6QCT - chains A and B of the 6 polymer chains in the assembly; structure by electron microscopy, 3.20 A resolution.

# Chain A
Name: Polymerase acidic protein
From: Influenza B virus (B/Memphis/13/2003)
Notes: EC 3.1.-.-
UniProt: Q5V8Z9 (Q5V8Z9_9INFB); residues 1-726 here = UniProt positions 1-726
Chain sequence (751 residues; numbered -13 to 737; the number before each row is that of its first residue; numbers below 1 keep their minus sign (Gly-13 is residue -13)):
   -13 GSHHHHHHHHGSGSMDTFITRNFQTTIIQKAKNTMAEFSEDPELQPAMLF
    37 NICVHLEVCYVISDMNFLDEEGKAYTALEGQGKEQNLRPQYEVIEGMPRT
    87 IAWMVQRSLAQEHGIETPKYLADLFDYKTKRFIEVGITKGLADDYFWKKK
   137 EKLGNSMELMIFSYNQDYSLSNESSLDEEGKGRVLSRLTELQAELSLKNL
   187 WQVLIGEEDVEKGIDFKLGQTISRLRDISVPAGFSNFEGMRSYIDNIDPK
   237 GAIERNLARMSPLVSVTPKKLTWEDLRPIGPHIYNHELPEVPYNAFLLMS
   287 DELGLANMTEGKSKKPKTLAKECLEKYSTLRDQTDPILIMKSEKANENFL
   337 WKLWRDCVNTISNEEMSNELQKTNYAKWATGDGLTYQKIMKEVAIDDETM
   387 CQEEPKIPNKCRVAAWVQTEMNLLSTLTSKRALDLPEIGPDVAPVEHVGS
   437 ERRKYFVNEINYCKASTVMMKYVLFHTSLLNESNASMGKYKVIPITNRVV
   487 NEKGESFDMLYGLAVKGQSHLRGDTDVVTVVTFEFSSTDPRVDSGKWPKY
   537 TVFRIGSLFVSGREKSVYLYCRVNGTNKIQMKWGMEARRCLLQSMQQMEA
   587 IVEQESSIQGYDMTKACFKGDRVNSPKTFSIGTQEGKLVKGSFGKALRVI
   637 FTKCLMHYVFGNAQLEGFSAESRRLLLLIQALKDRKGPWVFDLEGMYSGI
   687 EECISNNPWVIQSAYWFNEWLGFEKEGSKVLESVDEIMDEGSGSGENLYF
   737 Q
Not modelled in the structure: -13 to 0, 723-737
Construct notes: expression tag (-13 to 0, 727-737)
Bound ions: Mg2+: Glu81, Asp109
From the paper describing this entry:
  - binding site for 5 end: His506

# Chain B
Name: RNA-directed RNA polymerase catalytic subunit
From: Influenza B virus
Notes: EC 2.7.7.48
UniProt: Q5V8Y6 (Q5V8Y6_9INFB); residues 1-752 here = UniProt positions 1-752
Chain sequence (772 residues; numbered -8 to 763; the number before each row is that of its first residue; numbers below 1 keep their minus sign (Gly-8 is residue -8)):
    -8 GSGSGSGSGMNINPYFLFIDVPIQAAISTTFPYTGVPPYSHGTGTGYTID
    42 TVIRTHEYSNKGKQYISDVTGCTMVDPTNGPLPEDNEPSAYAQLDCVLEA
    92 LDRMDEEHPGLFQAASQNAMETLMVTTVDKLTQGRQTFDWTVCRNQPAAT
   142 ALNTTITSFRLNDLNGADKGGLIPFCQDIIDSLDRPEMTFFSVKNIKKKL
   192 PAKNRKGFLIKRIPMKVKDKITKVEYIKRALSLNTMTKDAERGKLKRRAI
   242 ATAGIQIRGFVLVVENLAKNICENLEQSGLPVGGNEKKAKLSNAVAKMLS
   292 NCPPGGISMTVTGDNTKWNECLNPRIFLAMTERITRDSPIWFRDFCSIAP
   342 VLFSNKIARLGKGFMITSKTKRLKAQIPCPDLFSIPLERYNEETRAKLKK
   392 LKPFFNEEGTASLSPGMMMGMFNMLSTVLGVAALGIKNIGNKEYLWDGLQ
   442 SSDDFALFVNAKDEETCMEGINDFYRTCKLLGINMSKKKSYCNETGMFEF
   492 TSMFYRDGFVSNFAMELPSFGVAGVNESADMAIGMTIIKNNMINNGMGPA
   542 TAQTAIQLFIADYRYTYKCHRGDSKVEGKRMKIIKELWENTKGRDGLLVA
   592 DGGPNIYNLRNLHIPEIVLKYNLMDPEYKGRLLHPQNPFVGHLSIEGIKE
   642 ADITPAHGPVKKMDYDAVSGTHSWRTKRNRSILNTDQRNMILEEQCYAKC
   692 CNLFEACFNSASYRKPVGQHSMLEAMAHRLRMDARLDYESGRMSKDDFEK
   742 AMAHLGEIGYIGSGSGENLYFQ
Not modelled in the structure: -8 to -1, 638-652, 750-763
Construct notes: expression tag (-8 to 0, 753-763)
Bound ions: Mg2+: Gly304, Asp445
From the paper describing this entry:
  - conformationally variable residues (loop rearrangement, order/disorder transition): Val631 to Ser660, Thr667 to Met681
  - binding site for 3 end: Gln127 to Asn136, Met227 to Lys229, Ile241 to Arg249, Leu271 to Gly274, Met412 to Met415, Thr527 to Asn531
  - binding site for capped RNA: Gln124 to Arg126, Lys706
  - Mg2+ coordination: Gly304, Asp445
  - binding site for 5 end: Leu200
  - catalytic residues: Asp305, Asp444, Asp445 (proposed by the authors, not directly observed)

# How chain A and chain B interact
Residue-residue contacts - 352 pairs, chain A then chain B:
  Glu56(A) - Lys736(B)  salt bridge
  Leu73(A) - Glu740(B)
  Arg74(A) - Arg726(B)
  Arg74(A) - Tyr729(B)
  Arg74(A) - Glu730(B)  salt bridge
  Pro75(A) - Arg726(B)  hydrogen bond (backbone-side chain)
  Glu78(A) - Arg722(B)  salt bridge
  Glu78(A) - Met723(B)
  Met83(A) - His719(B)  hydrogen bond
  Pro84(A) - His711(B)
  Thr86(A) - Val708(B)
  Thr86(A) - His711(B)
  Ile87(A) - His711(B)
  Ile87(A) - Glu715(B)
  Ile87(A) - His719(B)
  Met90(A) - Arg720(B)
  Val91(A) - Met723(B)  hydrophobic
  Ser94(A) - Leu727(B)
  Leu95(A) - Met723(B)  hydrophobic
  Leu95(A) - Leu727(B)  hydrophobic
  Glu98(A) - Leu727(B)
  Glu98(A) - Ser731(B)
  Glu98(A) - Arg733(B)  salt bridge
  Tyr113(A) - Arg726(B)
  Ile200(A) - Ile164(B)  hydrophobic
  Ile200(A) - Trp332(B)  hydrophobic
  Phe202(A) - Gln168(B)
  Phe202(A) - Ile171(B)  hydrophobic
  Phe202(A) - Trp332(B)
  Phe202(A) - Phe336(B)  hydrophobic
  Phe202(A) - Ile339(B)  hydrophobic
  Lys203(A) - Gln168(B)  hydrogen bond (backbone-side chain)
  Lys203(A) - Ile171(B)
  Leu204(A) - Ile171(B)  hydrophobic
  Leu204(A) - Asp335(B)
  Leu204(A) - Ile339(B)  hydrophobic
  Gly205(A) - Asp175(B)
  Gln206(A) - Asp175(B)  hydrogen bond (backbone-side chain)
  Thr207(A) - Val60(B)
  Thr207(A) - Leu174(B)  hydrogen bond (side chain-backbone)
  Thr207(A) - Asp175(B)  hydrogen bond
  Thr207(A) - Lys214(B)
  Ile208(A) - Val342(B)  hydrophobic
  Arg210(A) - Asp59(B)  salt bridge
  Arg210(A) - Val60(B)
  Leu211(A) - Val60(B)  hydrophobic
  Leu211(A) - Val342(B)
  Leu211(A) - Asn346(B)
  Arg212(A) - Asp335(B)  salt bridge
  Arg212(A) - Ser338(B)  hydrogen bond
  Arg212(A) - Val342(B)
  Ile214(A) - Tyr56(B)  hydrogen bond (backbone-side chain)
  Ile214(A) - Ser58(B)
  Ile214(A) - Arg316(B)
  Ile214(A) - Asn346(B)
  Ser215(A) - Leu319(B)
  Ser215(A) - Ser345(B)
  Ser215(A) - Asn346(B)  hydrogen bond
  Val216(A) - Asp67(B)
  Val216(A) - Arg316(B)
  Pro217(A) - Asp67(B)
  Pro217(A) - Thr69(B)
  Pro217(A) - Asn70(B)
  Pro217(A) - Arg316(B)
  Ala218(A) - Asp67(B)
  Ala218(A) - Thr69(B)  hydrogen bond (backbone-backbone)
  Ala218(A) - Asn70(B)  hydrogen bond (backbone-side chain)
  Phe220(A) - Asn70(B)
  Phe220(A) - Leu85(B)  hydrophobic
  Phe223(A) - Leu319(B)  hydrophobic
  Phe223(A) - Glu323(B)
  Met226(A) - Leu319(B)  hydrophobic
  Met226(A) - Ala320(B)  hydrophobic
  Arg227(A) - Glu323(B)  salt bridge
  Arg227(A) - Arg334(B)
  Arg227(A) - Asp335(B)  salt bridge
  Tyr229(A) - Asp86(B)  hydrogen bond
  Ile230(A) - Glu323(B)
  Ile230(A) - Arg324(B)
  Asp231(A) - Arg327(B)
  Asp231(A) - Arg334(B)  salt bridge
  Asp234(A) - Asp93(B)
  Pro235(A) - Asp86(B)
  Pro235(A) - Leu89(B)
  Pro235(A) - Glu90(B)
  Pro235(A) - Asp93(B)
  Lys236(A) - Glu97(B)  salt bridge
  Gly237(A) - Glu90(B)  hydrogen bond (backbone-side chain)
  Ala238(A) - Asp86(B)
  Ala238(A) - Cys87(B)
  Ala238(A) - Glu90(B)  hydrogen bond (backbone-side chain)
  Ile239(A) - Cys87(B)
  Ile239(A) - Glu90(B)  hydrogen bond (backbone-side chain)
  Ile239(A) - Ile427(B)  hydrophobic
  Ile239(A) - Ile430(B)  hydrophobic
  Glu240(A) - Glu90(B)
  Glu240(A) - Gly431(B)
  Asn242(A) - Leu73(B)
  Asn242(A) - Cys87(B)  hydrogen bond
  Asn242(A) - Leu471(B)
  Leu243(A) - Ile430(B)  hydrophobic
  Leu243(A) - Arg467(B)
  Leu243(A) - Leu471(B)  hydrophobic
  Arg245(A) - Leu73(B)
  Met246(A) - Leu73(B)  hydrophobic
  Met246(A) - Pro74(B)  hydrophobic
  Met246(A) - Arg467(B)
  Met246(A) - Leu471(B)  hydrophobic
  Ser247(A) - Arg467(B)  hydrogen bond (backbone-side chain)
  Pro248(A) - Arg467(B)
  Leu249(A) - Glu75(B)
  Leu249(A) - Asn77(B)
  Val250(A) - Pro74(B)
  Val250(A) - Glu75(B)
  Val250(A) - Asp76(B)
  Val250(A) - Asn77(B)
  Val250(A) - Arg467(B)  hydrogen bond (backbone-side chain)
  Val250(A) - Lys470(B)
  Ser251(A) - Asn77(B)  hydrogen bond (backbone-side chain)
  Ser251(A) - Asn463(B)
  Ser251(A) - Tyr466(B)
  Ser251(A) - Lys478(B)
  Val252(A) - Asn463(B)  hydrogen bond (backbone-side chain)
  Val252(A) - Tyr466(B)
  Val252(A) - Lys478(B)  hydrogen bond (backbone-side chain)
  Thr253(A) - Lys478(B)  hydrogen bond
  Pro254(A) - Met459(B)  hydrophobic
  Lys256(A) - Glu455(B)  salt bridge
  Gly297(A) - Lys566(B)
  Ser299(A) - Lys566(B)
  Ser299(A) - Val567(B)
  Ser299(A) - Glu568(B)
  Lys300(A) - Glu568(B)
  Leu370(A) - Arg363(B)  hydrogen bond (backbone-side chain)
  Tyr372(A) - Thr358(B)
  Tyr372(A) - Lys360(B)
  Tyr372(A) - Arg363(B)
  Tyr372(A) - Leu364(B)
  Tyr372(A) - Lys365(B)
  Gln373(A) - Arg196(B)
  Gln373(A) - Lys197(B)
  Gln373(A) - Arg363(B)  hydrogen bond (backbone-backbone)
  Gln373(A) - Leu364(B)
  Gln373(A) - Lys365(B)  hydrogen bond (backbone-backbone)
  Lys374(A) - Lys197(B)  hydrogen bond (backbone-side chain)
  Lys374(A) - Met356(B)
  Lys374(A) - Lys365(B)
  Ile375(A) - Leu364(B)  hydrophobic
  Ile375(A) - Lys365(B)  hydrogen bond (backbone-backbone)
  Ile375(A) - Ala366(B)
  Lys377(A) - Asp372(B)  salt bridge
  Ala380(A) - Ile357(B)
  Ala380(A) - Ala366(B)  hydrophobic
  Ala380(A) - Arg380(B)  hydrogen bond (backbone-side chain)
  Ile381(A) - Ile376(B)  hydrophobic
  Ile381(A) - Arg380(B)  hydrogen bond (backbone-side chain)
  Asp383(A) - Arg380(B)  hydrogen bond (backbone-side chain)
  Glu384(A) - Arg380(B)
  Thr385(A) - Ser359(B)
  Met386(A) - Ile357(B)
  Met386(A) - Thr358(B)
  Met386(A) - Ser359(B)
  Met386(A) - Leu364(B)
  Met386(A) - Lys365(B)
  Met386(A) - Arg380(B)  hydrogen bond (backbone-side chain)
  Cys387(A) - Ile357(B)
  Cys387(A) - Thr358(B)  hydrogen bond (backbone-backbone)
  Gln388(A) - Phe355(B)
  Gln388(A) - Met356(B)
  Gln388(A) - Ile357(B)
  Gln388(A) - Arg380(B)  hydrogen bond (backbone-backbone)
  Gln388(A) - Tyr381(B)
  Gln388(A) - Asn382(B)  hydrogen bond
  Gln388(A) - Thr385(B)  hydrogen bond
  Glu389(A) - Thr358(B)
  Glu389(A) - Lys360(B)
  Glu389(A) - Asn382(B)  hydrogen bond (backbone-side chain)
  Glu390(A) - Asn382(B)
  Glu390(A) - Glu383(B)
  Pro391(A) - Asn382(B)
  Gln404(A) - Asn2(B)
  Gln404(A) - Ile3(B)  hydrogen bond (side chain-backbone)
  Met407(A) - Ile3(B)  hydrophobic
  Asn408(A) - Met1(B)  hydrogen bond (side chain-backbone)
  Asn408(A) - Asn2(B)  hydrogen bond
  Asn408(A) - Ile3(B)  hydrogen bond (side chain-backbone)
  Ser411(A) - Ile3(B)
  Asp420(A) - Tyr556(B)
  Leu421(A) - Gln548(B)
  Leu421(A) - Leu549(B)  hydrophobic
  Pro422(A) - Gln548(B)  hydrogen bond (backbone-side chain)
  Pro422(A) - Ile551(B)  hydrophobic
  Pro422(A) - Ala552(B)
  Pro422(A) - Arg555(B)
  Glu423(A) - Arg555(B)  salt bridge
  Glu423(A) - Arg562(B)
  Glu423(A) - Pro595(B)
  Glu423(A) - Asn596(B)  hydrogen bond (side chain-backbone)
  Ile424(A) - Gln544(B)
  Ile424(A) - Ile547(B)  hydrophobic
  Ile424(A) - Asn596(B)
  Ile424(A) - Tyr598(B)
  Ile424(A) - Asn599(B)
  Gly425(A) - Asn596(B)
  Gly425(A) - Ile597(B)
  Gly425(A) - Tyr598(B)  hydrogen bond (backbone-backbone)
  Gly425(A) - Asn599(B)  hydrogen bond (backbone-side chain)
  Pro426(A) - Asn599(B)  hydrogen bond (backbone-side chain)
  Pro426(A) - Arg601(B)  hydrogen bond (backbone-side chain)
  Asp427(A) - Gln544(B)
  Asp427(A) - Asn599(B)  hydrogen bond
  Val428(A) - Arg601(B)
  Glu432(A) - Gln544(B)
  Glu432(A) - Asn599(B)
  Glu432(A) - Leu600(B)  hydrogen bond (side chain-backbone)
  Glu432(A) - Arg601(B)  salt bridge
  Gly435(A) - Ala541(B)
  Gly435(A) - Gln544(B)
  Ser436(A) - Gln544(B)  hydrogen bond (backbone-side chain)
  Arg438(A) - Pro540(B)
  Arg438(A) - Ala541(B)
  Arg439(A) - Ala541(B)
  Arg439(A) - Gln544(B)
  Arg439(A) - Thr545(B)
  Arg439(A) - Gln548(B)  hydrogen bond
  Arg508(A) - Leu674(B)
  Thr511(A) - His32(B)
  Ile565(A) - Val27(B)  hydrophobic
  Ile565(A) - Tyr30(B)  hydrophobic
  Gln566(A) - Val27(B)
  Trp569(A) - Tyr24(B)
  Trp569(A) - Thr25(B)
  Trp569(A) - Gly26(B)
  Trp569(A) - Pro28(B)
  Trp569(A) - Arg233(B)
  Trp569(A) - Pro509(B)  hydrophobic
  Met571(A) - Asp553(B)
  Glu572(A) - Gly512(B)
  Glu572(A) - Asp553(B)
  Arg574(A) - Leu549(B)
  Arg574(A) - Tyr556(B)
  Arg575(A) - Leu508(B)
  Arg575(A) - Pro509(B)
  Arg575(A) - Gly512(B)
  Cys576(A) - Thr25(B)
  Leu577(A) - Leu549(B)  hydrophobic
  Leu578(A) - Phe504(B)
  Leu578(A) - Thr542(B)
  Leu578(A) - Ala546(B)
  Leu578(A) - Leu549(B)  hydrophobic
  Gln579(A) - Ser19(B)  hydrogen bond (side chain-backbone)
  Gln579(A) - Phe22(B)  hydrogen bond (side chain-backbone)
  Gln579(A) - Thr25(B)
  Gln579(A) - Ala505(B)
  Gln579(A) - Leu508(B)
  Met581(A) - Thr545(B)  hydrogen bond
  Gln582(A) - Phe504(B)
  Gln582(A) - Asn536(B)
  Gln582(A) - Gly537(B)  hydrogen bond (side chain-backbone)
  Gln582(A) - Thr542(B)
  Gln583(A) - Ala16(B)
  Gln583(A) - Ala17(B)
  Gln583(A) - Thr20(B)
  Glu585(A) - Gly539(B)
  Glu585(A) - Pro540(B)
  Glu585(A) - Ala541(B)  hydrogen bond (side chain-backbone)
  Glu585(A) - Thr542(B)  hydrogen bond
  Glu589(A) - Gly539(B)
  Glu589(A) - Pro540(B)
  Thr614(A) - Asp11(B)
  Phe615(A) - Asp11(B)
  Ser616(A) - Phe7(B)
  Ser616(A) - Asp11(B)
  Ile617(A) - Ile3(B)
  Ile617(A) - Asn4(B)  hydrogen bond (backbone-backbone)
  Gly618(A) - Asn2(B)
  Gly618(A) - Asn4(B)
  Gly618(A) - Phe7(B)
  Thr619(A) - Gly0(B)
  Thr619(A) - Met1(B)
  Thr619(A) - Asn2(B)  hydrogen bond (backbone-backbone)
  Thr619(A) - Phe7(B)
  Gln620(A) - Gly0(B)
  Gln620(A) - Met1(B)
  Leu624(A) - Phe7(B)  hydrophobic
  Lys626(A) - Asp11(B)  salt bridge
  Lys631(A) - Met1(B)
  Lys631(A) - Ile3(B)
  Val635(A) - Ile3(B)  hydrophobic
  Ile636(A) - Leu8(B)  hydrophobic
  Cys640(A) - Thr25(B)  hydrogen bond (backbone-side chain)
  His643(A) - Thr20(B)
  His643(A) - Pro23(B)
  His643(A) - Thr25(B)
  His643(A) - Gly26(B)
  Tyr644(A) - Thr25(B)
  Tyr644(A) - Gly26(B)
  Ala649(A) - Pro29(B)  hydrophobic
  Ala649(A) - Lys235(B)
  Ala649(A) - Leu236(B)
  Glu652(A) - Pro23(B)
  Glu652(A) - Val27(B)
  Glu652(A) - Arg233(B)  salt bridge
  Glu652(A) - Gly234(B)
  Phe654(A) - Tyr6(B)
  Ser655(A) - Pro23(B)
  Ala656(A) - Gly234(B)
  Arg659(A) - Ile18(B)
  Arg659(A) - Thr21(B)  hydrogen bond (side chain-backbone)
  Arg659(A) - Phe22(B)
  Arg660(A) - Lys480(B)
  Leu662(A) - Ile14(B)
  Leu662(A) - Thr21(B)
  Leu663(A) - Ile14(B)  hydrophobic
  Leu663(A) - Tyr482(B)
  Leu663(A) - Phe495(B)  hydrophobic
  Leu664(A) - Tyr482(B)  hydrophobic
  Gln666(A) - Pro13(B)
  Gln666(A) - Ile14(B)  hydrogen bond (side chain-backbone)
  Gln666(A) - Gln15(B)
  Gln666(A) - Arg497(B)
  Ala667(A) - Asn484(B)
  Lys669(A) - Phe9(B)  hydrogen bond (side chain-backbone)
  Asp670(A) - Met488(B)
  Asp670(A) - Arg497(B)  salt bridge
  Lys672(A) - Glu485(B)
  Lys672(A) - Thr486(B)
  Lys672(A) - Met488(B)
  Pro674(A) - Cys483(B)
  Trp675(A) - Glu455(B)
  Trp675(A) - Met459(B)  hydrophobic
  Trp675(A) - Tyr482(B)
  Trp675(A) - Cys483(B)  hydrogen bond (backbone-backbone)
  Phe677(A) - Met476(B)  hydrophobic
  Phe677(A) - Lys478(B)
  Phe677(A) - Ser481(B)
  Phe677(A) - Cys483(B)  hydrophobic
  Asp678(A) - Lys478(B)  hydrogen bond (backbone-backbone)
  Asp678(A) - Lys479(B)
  Met682(A) - Lys479(B)
  Glu688(A) - Leu236(B)
  Cys689(A) - Leu236(B)  hydrophobic
  Ser699(A) - Tyr6(B)
  Trp702(A) - Ile3(B)  hydrogen bond (side chain-backbone)
  Trp702(A) - Asn4(B)
  Trp702(A) - Pro5(B)
  Trp702(A) - Tyr6(B)  hydrophobic
  Phe703(A) - Tyr6(B)  hydrophobic
  Glu705(A) - Asn4(B)  hydrogen bond
  Trp706(A) - Phe7(B)  hydrophobic
  Trp706(A) - Ile10(B)
  Phe709(A) - Phe7(B)  hydrophobic
Interface residues without a listed pair, chain A (180 interface residues in all): Leu54, His99, Asp201, Ile233, Lys298, Thr371, Met376, Val431, Leu460, Thr463, Met584, Ile587, Glu621, Val625, Lys639, Gly647, Gln650, Leu651, Gly653, Glu657, Gly673, Gly681, Glu710
Interface residues without a listed pair, chain B (190 interface residues in all): Val12, Gln84, Ala91, Met115, Cys167, Arg238, Phe251, Met300, Val302, Leu343, Gln367, Ile368, Pro369, Ser375, Asn429, Ile462, Asp464, Thr468, Ser502, Phe511, Val513, Met538, Ala716, Phe739

# In short
Chain A and chain B form an interface of 180 and 190 residues respectively; the contacts include 66 hydrogen
bonds and 17 salt bridges. Polar contacts include Glu56(A)-Lys736(B), Arg74(A)-Glu730(B) and
Glu78(A)-Arg722(B). From the paper: catalytic residues Asp305(B), Asp444(B) and Asp445(B); a binding site for
3 end at Gln127(B), Met227(B) and Ile241(B) among others.
Chain A is Polymerase acidic protein (Influenza B virus (B/Memphis/13/2003)) and chain B is RNA-directed RNA
polymerase catalytic subunit (Influenza B virus); the structure, Influenza B polymerase elongation complex,
was determined by electron microscopy (same publication as 6QCS, 6QCV, 6QCW and 6QCX).
